3VRJ - chains A and C of the 3 polymer chains in the assembly; structure by X-ray diffraction, 1.90 A resolution.

== Chain A ==
Name: HLA class I histocompatibility antigen, B-57 alpha chain
Organism: Homo sapiens
Reference sequence: P18465 (1B57_HUMAN); residues 1-276 here correspond to UniProt positions 25-300 (UniProt number = residue number + 24)
Sequence (276 residues; row label = number of the first residue in the row):
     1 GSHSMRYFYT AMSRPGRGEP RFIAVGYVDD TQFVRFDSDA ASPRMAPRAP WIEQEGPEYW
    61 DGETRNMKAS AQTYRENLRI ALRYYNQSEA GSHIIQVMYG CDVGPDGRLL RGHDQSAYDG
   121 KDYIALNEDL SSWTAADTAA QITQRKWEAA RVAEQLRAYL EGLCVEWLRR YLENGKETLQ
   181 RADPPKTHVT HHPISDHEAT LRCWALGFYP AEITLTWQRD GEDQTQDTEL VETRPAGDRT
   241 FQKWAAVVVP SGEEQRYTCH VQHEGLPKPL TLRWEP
Unresolved in the structure: 1
Disulfide bonds: Cys101-Cys164, Cys203-Cys259
Ligand contacts: Abacavir (1KX; {(1S,4R)-4-[2-amino-6-(cyclopropylamino)-9H-purin-9-yl]cyclopent-2-en-1-yl}methanol): Tyr9, Tyr74, Ile95, Val97, Tyr99, Asp114, Gln115, Ser116, Ala117, Tyr123, Ile124, Trp147, Leu156
What the authors report for this chain:
  - binding site for Abacavir: Tyr74, Ile95, Val97, Tyr99, Asp114, Ser116, Tyr123, Ile124, Trp147
  - specificity-determining residues: Val97, Ser116 (proposed by the authors, not directly observed)

== Chain C ==
Name: 10-residue peptide
Sequence (10 residues; numbered 1 to 10; the number before each row is that of its first residue):
     1 LTTKLTNTNI
Ligand contacts: Abacavir (1KX; {(1S,4R)-4-[2-amino-6-(cyclopropylamino)-9H-purin-9-yl]cyclopent-2-en-1-yl}methanol): Thr3, Leu5, Ile10

== How chain A and chain C interact ==
Residue-residue contacts - 41 pairs, chain A then chain C:
  Met5(A) - Leu1(C)
  Tyr7(A) - Leu1(C)  hydrogen bond (side chain-backbone)
  Tyr7(A) - Thr2(C)  hydrogen bond (side chain-backbone)
  Tyr9(A) - Thr2(C)
  Met45(A) - Thr2(C)
  Tyr59(A) - Leu1(C)  hydrophobic
  Glu63(A) - Leu1(C)
  Glu63(A) - Thr2(C)  hydrogen bond
  Asn66(A) - Thr2(C)  hydrogen bond
  Asn66(A) - Thr3(C)
  Asn66(A) - Lys4(C)
  Asn66(A) - Thr6(C)
  Met67(A) - Thr2(C)
  Ala69(A) - Thr6(C)
  Ser70(A) - Thr6(C)
  Thr73(A) - Thr6(C)  hydrogen bond (side chain-backbone)
  Thr73(A) - Asn7(C)
  Thr73(A) - Thr8(C)
  Thr73(A) - Asn9(C)
  Glu76(A) - Asn9(C)
  Asn77(A) - Thr8(C)
  Asn77(A) - Asn9(C)  hydrogen bond
  Asn77(A) - Ile10(C)
  Ile80(A) - Asn9(C)
  Ile80(A) - Ile10(C)
  Ala81(A) - Ile10(C)
  Tyr84(A) - Ile10(C)  hydrogen bond (side chain-backbone)
  Tyr99(A) - Thr2(C)
  Tyr99(A) - Thr3(C)  hydrogen bond (side chain-backbone)
  Thr143(A) - Ile10(C)  hydrogen bond (side chain-backbone)
  Lys146(A) - Ile10(C)
  Trp147(A) - Thr8(C)
  Trp147(A) - Asn9(C)  hydrogen bond (side chain-backbone)
  Trp147(A) - Ile10(C)  hydrophobic
  Val152(A) - Thr8(C)
  Gln155(A) - Leu5(C)
  Tyr159(A) - Leu1(C)  hydrogen bond (side chain-backbone)
  Tyr159(A) - Thr2(C)
  Tyr159(A) - Thr3(C)
  Trp167(A) - Leu1(C)  hydrophobic
  Tyr171(A) - Leu1(C)  hydrogen bond (side chain-backbone)
Other interface residues (no listed pair), chain A (28 interface residues in all): Tyr123, Leu156, Leu163

== Overview ==
The interface between chain A and chain C involves 28 residues on one side and 10 on the other, with 12
hydrogen bonds. Polar contacts include Tyr7(A)-Leu1(C), Tyr7(A)-Thr2(C) and Glu63(A)-Thr2(C). The paper
reports a binding site for Abacavir at Tyr74(A), Ile95(A) and Val97(A) among others; specificity determinants
Val97(A) and Ser116(A).
Chain A is HLA class I histocompatibility antigen, B-57 alpha chain (Homo sapiens) and chain C is a 10-residue
peptide; the structure, HLA-B*57:01-LTTKLTNTNI in complex with abacavir, was determined by X-ray diffraction
(same publication as 3VRI).
